Entry 4F0P (X-ray diffraction, 2.79 A resolution); this record covers chains C and D of the 4 polymer chains in the assembly.

[Chain C (and D)]
Name: Restriction endonuclease
From: Mycobacterium sp
Notes: chain D of this document is another copy of the same molecule, construct and numbering; everything in this record applies to it too
Reference sequence: A3PUQ5 (A3PUQ5_MYCSJ); numbering as in UniProt (aligned over 1-456)
Amino-acid sequence (456 residues; numbered 1 to 456; the number before each row is that of its first residue):
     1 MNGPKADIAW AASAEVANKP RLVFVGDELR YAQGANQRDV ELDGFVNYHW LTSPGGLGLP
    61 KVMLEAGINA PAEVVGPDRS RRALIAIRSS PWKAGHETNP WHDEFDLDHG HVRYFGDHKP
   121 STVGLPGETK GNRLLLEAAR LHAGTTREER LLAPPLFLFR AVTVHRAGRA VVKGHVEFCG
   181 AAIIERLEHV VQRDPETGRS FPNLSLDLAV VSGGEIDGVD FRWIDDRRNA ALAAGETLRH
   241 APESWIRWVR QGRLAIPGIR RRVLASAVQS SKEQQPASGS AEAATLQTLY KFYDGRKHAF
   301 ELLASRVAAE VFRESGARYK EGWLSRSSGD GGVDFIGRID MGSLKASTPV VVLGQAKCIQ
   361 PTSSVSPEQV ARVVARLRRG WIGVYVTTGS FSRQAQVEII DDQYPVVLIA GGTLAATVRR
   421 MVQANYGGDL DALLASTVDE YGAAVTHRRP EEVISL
Disordered / not traced: 1-7 (chain D: 1-4)
What the authors report for this chain:
  - mutagenesis - V191D, V191R: decreased expression
  - mutagenesis - V191D, V191R, R376A, E398A, D402A: decreased catalytic activity

[How chain C and chain D interact]
Residue-residue contacts - 43 pairs, chain C then chain D:
  H165(C) - A443(D)
  H165(C) - A444(D)
  A265(C) - I454(D)  hydrophobic
  A265(C) - S455(D)
  Q269(C) - K345(D)  hydrogen bond (side chain-backbone)
  V311(C) - S343(D)
  S315(C) - G316(D)
  S315(C) - G342(D)
  G316(C) - S315(D)
  M341(C) - M341(D)  hydrophobic
  M341(C) - V407(D)
  G342(C) - V311(D)
  G342(C) - F312(D)
  G342(C) - S315(D)
  S343(C) - V311(D)  hydrogen bond (backbone-backbone)
  S343(C) - E314(D)
  A346(C) - V407(D)
  A346(C) - L408(D)
  A346(C) - T413(D)
  T348(C) - Y404(D)
  T348(C) - P405(D)
  T348(C) - V406(D)  hydrogen bond (side chain-backbone)
  T348(C) - V407(D)
  V374(C) - R379(D)
  R378(C) - Q403(D)
  R379(C) - V374(D)  hydrogen bond (side chain-backbone)
  R379(C) - L377(D)
  R379(C) - Y404(D)
  G380(C) - P405(D)
  I382(C) - M341(D)  hydrophobic
  Q403(C) - W381(D)
  Q403(C) - E451(D)
  Q403(C) - I454(D)
  Y404(C) - R379(D)
  P405(C) - R379(D)
  P405(C) - G380(D)
  V406(C) - T348(D)
  V407(C) - T348(D)
  A443(C) - H165(D)  hydrogen bond (backbone-side chain)
  E451(C) - Q403(D)
  I454(C) - A265(D)
  S455(C) - D108(D)
  S455(C) - A265(D)
Also at the interface, not in a pair above, chain C (30 interface residues in all): F312, E314, A317, K345, L377
Also at the interface, not in a pair above, chain D (36 interface residues in all): Q269, A317, I339, A346, R378, V445

[In short]
Chain C and chain D form an interface of 30 and 36 residues respectively; the contacts include 5 hydrogen
bonds. Polar contacts include Q269(C)-K345(D), T348(C)-V406(D) and R379(C)-V374(D). The paper reports that
V191D, V191R and R376A of chain C, among others, reduce catalytic activity; V191D and V191R of chain C reduce
expression.
Chain C and chain D are both Restriction endonuclease (Mycobacterium sp); the structure, MspJI Restriction
Endonuclease - P31 Form, was determined by X-ray diffraction together with 4F0Q from the same study.
